Entry 7DNK (electron microscopy, 6.41 A resolution (low resolution: residue-level contacts below are approximate; hydrogen-bond / salt-bridge calls are withheld)); this record covers chains H and D of the 7 polymer chains in the assembly.

Chain H:
Protein: The heavy chain of 5G9 Fab fragment
Organism: Mus musculus
Notes: antibody fragment or engineered binder
Chain sequence (214 residues; each row starts with the number of its first residue):
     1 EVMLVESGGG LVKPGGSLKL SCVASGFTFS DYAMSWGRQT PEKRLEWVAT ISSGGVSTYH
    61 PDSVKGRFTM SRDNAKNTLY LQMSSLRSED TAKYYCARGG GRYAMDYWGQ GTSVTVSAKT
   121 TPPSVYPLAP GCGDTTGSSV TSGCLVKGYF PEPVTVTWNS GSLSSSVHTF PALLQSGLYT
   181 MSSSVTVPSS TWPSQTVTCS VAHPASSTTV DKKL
Cystine bridges: Cys22-Cys96, Cys144-Cys199

Chain D:
Protein: Major capsid protein L1
Organism: Human papillomavirus type 58
UniProtKB: P26535 (VL1_HPV58); residues -25 to 498 here correspond to UniProt positions 1-524 (UniProt number = residue number + 26)
Chain sequence (524 residues; each row starts with the number of its first residue; numbers below 1 keep their minus sign (Met-25 is residue -25)):
   -25 MVLILCCTLA ILFCVADVNV FHIFLQMSVW RPSEATVYLP PVPVSKVVST DEYVSRTSIY
    35 YYAGSSRLLA VGNPYFSIKS PNNNKKVLVP KVSGLQYRVF RVRLPDPNKF GFPDTSFYNP
    95 DTQRLVWACV GLEIGRGQPL GVGVSGHPYL NKFDDTETSN RYPAQPGSDN RECLSMDYKQ
   155 TQLCLIGCKP PTGEHWGKGV ACNNNAAATD CPPLELFNSI IEDGDMVDTG FGCMDFGTLQ
   215 ANKSDVPIDI CNSTCKYPDY LKMASEPYGD SLFFFLRREQ MFVRHFFNRA GKLGEAVPDD
   275 LYIKGSGNTA VIQSSAFFPT PSGSIVTSES QLFNKPYWLQ RAQGHNNGIC WGNQLFVTVV
   335 DTTRSTNMTL CTEVTKEGTY KNDNFKEYVR HVEEYDLQFV FQLCKITLTA EIMTYIHTMD
   395 SNILEDWQFG LTPPPSASLQ DTYRFVTSQA ITCQKTAPPK EKEDPLNKYT FWEVNLKEKF
   455 SADLDQFPLG RKFLLQSGLK AKPRLKRSAP TTRAPSTKRK KVKK
Not modelled in the structure: -25 to 19, 474-498

Interface between chain H and chain D:
Residue-residue contacts (20):
  Ala33(H) - Arg135(D)
  Ser52(H) - Arg135(D)
  Ser53(H) - Arg135(D)
  Val56(H) - Asp128(D)
  Val56(H) - Asn134(D)
  Val56(H) - Arg135(D)
  Val56(H) - Gln139(D)
  Ser57(H) - Arg135(D)
  Ser57(H) - Tyr136(D)
  Ser57(H) - Pro137(D)
  Ser57(H) - Gln139(D)
  Thr58(H) - Gln139(D)
  Tyr59(H) - Pro137(D)
  Tyr59(H) - Ala138(D)
  Tyr59(H) - Gln139(D)
  Tyr59(H) - Pro140(D)
  Gly101(H) - Arg135(D)
  Arg102(H) - Arg135(D)
  Tyr103(H) - Arg135(D)
  Tyr103(H) - Tyr136(D)
Other interface residues (no listed pair), chain D (9 interface residues in all): Asn282
Interface features reported in the paper:
  - specific contacts: Arg135(D)-Ser53(H), Arg135(D)-Val56(H), Tyr136(D)-Tyr103(H), Tyr136(D)-Ser57(H), Pro137(D)-Ser57(H), Pro137(D)-Tyr59(H), Ala138(D)-Tyr59(H)
  - epitope / paratope residues, chain D: Arg135(D), Tyr136(D), Pro137(D), Ala138(D)

In short:
The interface between chain H and chain D involves 10 residues on one side and 9 on the other. The paper
describes contacts between Arg135(D) and Ser53(H), Arg135(D) and Val56(H) and Tyr136(D) and Tyr103(H) among
others. The paper reports epitope/paratope residues Arg135(D), Tyr136(D) and Pro137(D) among others.
Here chain H is the heavy chain of 5G9 Fab fragment (Mus musculus) and chain D is Major capsid protein L1
(Human papillomavirus type 58). Entry 7DNK (2-fold subparticles refinement of human papillomavirus type 58
pseudovirus in complexed with the Fab fragment of ...) was determined by electron microscopy together with
7DNH and 7DNL from the same study.
